PDB entry 9D3I | electron microscopy, 3.11 A resolution | chains I and J of the 10 polymer chains in the assembly

[Chain I]
Name: Proteasome subunit beta type-2
Source organism: Saccharomyces cerevisiae
Notes: EC 3.4.25.1
Reference sequence: P25043 (PSB2_YEAST); numbering as in UniProt (aligned over 1-261)
Chain sequence (261 residues; numbered 1 to 261; the number before each row is that of its first residue):
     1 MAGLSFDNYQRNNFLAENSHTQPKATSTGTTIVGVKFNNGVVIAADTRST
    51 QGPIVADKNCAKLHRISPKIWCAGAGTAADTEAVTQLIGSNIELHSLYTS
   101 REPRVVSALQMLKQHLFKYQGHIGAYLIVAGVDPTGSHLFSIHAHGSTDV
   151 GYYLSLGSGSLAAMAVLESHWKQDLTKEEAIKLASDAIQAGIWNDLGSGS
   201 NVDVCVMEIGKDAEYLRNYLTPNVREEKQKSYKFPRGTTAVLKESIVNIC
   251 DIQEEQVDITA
Unresolved in the structure: 1, 50-60, 194-198, 222-237, 248-261
Curated features (UniProtKB/Swiss-Prot):
  - active site: Thr30 (Nucleophile)

[Chain J]
Name: Proteasome subunit beta type-3
Source organism: Saccharomyces cerevisiae
Reference sequence: P25451 (PSB3_YEAST); numbering as in UniProt (aligned over 1-205)
Chain sequence (205 residues; each row starts with the number of its first residue):
     1 MSDPSSINGGIVVAMTGKDCVAIACDLRLGSQSLGVSNKFEKIFHYGHVF
    51 LGITGLATDVTTLNEMFRYKTNLYKLKEERAIEPETFTQLVSSSLYERRF
   101 GPYFVGPVVAGINSKSGKPFIAGFDLIGCIDEAKDFIVSGTASDQLFGMC
   151 ESLYEPNLEPEDLFETISQALLNAADRDALSGWGAVVYIIKKDEVVKRYL
   201 KMRQD
Unresolved in the structure: 1-4, 32-38, 201-205
Curated features (UniProtKB/Swiss-Prot):
  - modified residue: Ser31 (Phosphoserine)
  - cross-link: Lys70 (Glycyl lysine isopeptide (Lys-Gly) (interchain with G-Cter in ubiquitin))

[How chain I and chain J interact]
Contacting residue pairs (49; chain I residue first):
  Leu4(I) - Tyr96(J)
  Ser5(I) - Arg98(J)
  Ser5(I) - Phe100(J)
  Phe6(I) - Phe100(J)  hydrophobic
  Asn8(I) - Arg98(J)
  Asn8(I) - Gly101(J)
  Tyr9(I) - Gly101(J)
  Arg11(I) - Thr58(J)
  Arg11(I) - Asp59(J)  salt bridge
  Asn12(I) - Gly101(J)
  Asn12(I) - Pro102(J)  hydrogen bond (side chain-backbone)
  Asn12(I) - Phe104(J)
  Leu15(I) - Leu56(J)  hydrophobic
  Leu15(I) - Phe104(J)  hydrophobic
  His20(I) - Leu56(J)
  His20(I) - Phe104(J)
  Gln22(I) - Phe104(J)
  Gln22(I) - Leu126(J)
  Pro23(I) - Leu126(J)
  Ala25(I) - Leu126(J)
  Ala25(I) - Ile127(J)  hydrophobic
  Thr26(I) - Asp125(J)  hydrogen bond
  Thr26(I) - Cys129(J)  hydrogen bond
  Thr77(I) - Ile127(J)
  Ala78(I) - Cys129(J)  hydrophobic
  Ala79(I) - Ile127(J)  hydrophobic
  Asp80(I) - Tyr96(J)  hydrogen bond
  Asp80(I) - Arg99(J)  salt bridge
  Ala83(I) - Tyr96(J)  hydrophobic
  His122(I) - Arg99(J)  hydrogen bond (backbone-side chain)
  His122(I) - Phe100(J)
  Ile123(I) - Tyr96(J)
  Thr239(I) - Leu172(J)
  Ala240(I) - Ser181(J)
  Val241(I) - Tyr199(J)
  Val241(I) - Leu200(J)
  Leu242(I) - Phe164(J)  hydrophobic
  Leu242(I) - Tyr199(J)
  Leu242(I) - Leu200(J)  hydrophobic
  Lys243(I) - Tyr199(J)  hydrogen bond (backbone-backbone)
  Ser245(I) - Lys197(J)  hydrogen bond (backbone-backbone)
  Ile246(I) - Val195(J)
  Ile246(I) - Val196(J)
  Ile246(I) - Lys197(J)  hydrogen bond (backbone-backbone)
  Val247(I) - His45(J)
  Val247(I) - Phe50(J)  hydrophobic
  Val247(I) - Tyr188(J)  hydrophobic
  Val247(I) - Val195(J)  hydrophobic
  Val247(I) - Lys197(J)
Also at the interface, not in a pair above, chain I (35 interface residues in all): Gly3, Asp7, Thr21, Lys24, Tyr119, Gly124, Glu244
Also at the interface, not in a pair above, chain J (28 interface residues in all): Glu97, Val105, Arg198

[Summary]
Chain I and chain J form an interface of 35 and 28 residues respectively; the contacts include 8 hydrogen
bonds and 2 salt bridges. Among the polar pairs are Arg11(I)-Asp59(J), Asp80(I)-Arg99(J) and
Asn12(I)-Pro102(J). Curated annotation (UniProt) lists active-site residue Thr30(I) on chain I.
Chain I is Proteasome subunit beta type-2 and chain J is Proteasome subunit beta type-3, both from
Saccharomyces cerevisiae; the structure, Proteasome core particle assembly intermediate 5-alpha/4-beta/Ump1
purified from Saccharomyces cerevisiae, was determined by electron microscopy.
